Entry 2B77 (X-ray diffraction, 1.70 A resolution); this record covers chains A and B.

[Chain A (and B)]
Name: Transthyretin
Organism: Homo sapiens
Notes: chain B of this document is another copy of the same molecule, construct and numbering; everything in this record applies to it too
UniProtKB: P02766 (TTHY_HUMAN); residues 1-127 here correspond to UniProt positions 21-147 (UniProt number = residue number + 20)
Amino-acid sequence (127 residues; row label = number of the first residue in the row):
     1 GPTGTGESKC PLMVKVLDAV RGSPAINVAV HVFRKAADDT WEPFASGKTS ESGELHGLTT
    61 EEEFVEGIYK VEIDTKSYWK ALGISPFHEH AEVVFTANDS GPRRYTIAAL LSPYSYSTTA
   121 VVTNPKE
Not modelled in the structure: 1-9, 125-127 (chain B: 1-9, 102-103, 124-127)
Ligand contacts: 3CA (2',4'-dichloro-4-hydroxy-1,1'-biphenyl-3-carboxylic acid): Lys15, Leu17, Ala108, Ala109, Leu110, Ser117, Thr118, Thr119
Swiss-Prot annotation at these positions:
  - binding site (L-thyroxine): Lys15, Glu54, Ser117
  - modified residue: Cys10 (Sulfocysteine), Glu42 (4-carboxyglutamate), Ser52 (Phosphoserine)
  - glycosylation: Asn98 (N-linked (GlcNAc...) asparagine)

[Chain A / chain B interface]
Contacting residue pairs (39; chain A residue first):
  Phe87(A) with Phe95(B), hydrophobic; Tyr105(B), hydrophobic; Ile107(B), hydrophobic; Ala120(B), hydrophobic
  His88(A) with Val93(B); Val94(B)
  Glu89(A) with Val94(B), hydrogen bond (backbone-backbone); Thr96(B), hydrogen bond
  His90(A) with Val94(B)
  Glu92(A) with Lys70(B), salt bridge; Glu92(B); Val94(B); Tyr116(B), hydrogen bond (backbone-side chain)
  Val93(A) with His88(B)
  Val94(A) with His88(B); Glu89(B), hydrogen bond (backbone-backbone); His90(B); Glu92(B)
  Phe95(A) with Phe87(B), hydrophobic
  Thr96(A) with Glu89(B), hydrogen bond
  Tyr105(A) with Phe87(B), hydrophobic
  Ile107(A) with Phe87(B), hydrophobic
  Tyr114(A) with Thr119(B), hydrogen bond (backbone-side chain); Ala120(B), hydrogen bond (backbone-backbone); Val122(B), hydrophobic
  Ser115(A) with Thr118(B), hydrogen bond (side chain-backbone); Thr119(B), hydrogen bond
  Tyr116(A) with Glu92(B), hydrogen bond (side chain-backbone); Ser117(B); Thr118(B), hydrogen bond (backbone-backbone)
  Ser117(A) with Tyr116(B); Ser117(B), hydrogen bond
  Thr118(A) with Ser115(B), hydrogen bond (backbone-side chain); Tyr116(B), hydrogen bond (backbone-backbone)
  Thr119(A) with Tyr114(B), hydrogen bond (side chain-backbone); Ser115(B), hydrogen bond
  Ala120(A) with Phe87(B), hydrophobic; Tyr114(B), hydrogen bond (backbone-backbone)
  Val122(A) with Phe87(B), hydrophobic
Other interface residues (no listed pair), chain A (22 interface residues in all): Ile68, Lys70, Lys76
Other interface residues (no listed pair), chain B (22 interface residues in all): Ile68, Lys76

[In short]
The chain A/chain B interface involves 22 residues from each chain, with 17 hydrogen bonds and 1 salt bridge.
Polar contacts include Glu92(A)-Lys70(B), Glu89(A)-Thr96(B) and Glu92(A)-Tyr116(B). Ligands of chain A:
compound 3CA. Curated annotation (UniProt) lists 3 L-thyroxine-binding residues on chain A.
Both chains are Transthyretin (Homo sapiens). Entry 2B77 (Human transthyretin (TTR) complexed with Diflunisal
analogues- TTR.2',4'-DICHLORO-4-HYDROXY-1,1'-BIPHENYL-3-CARBOXYLIC ACID) was determined by X-ray diffraction
together with 3D2T, 2F7I and 2B9A from the same study.
